9U3P - chains A and B; structure by electron microscopy, 2.65 A resolution.

== Chain A ==
Molecule: Adenylate cyclase type 9, Protein M2-1
Source organism: Homo sapiens
Notes: EC 4.6.1.1
Reference sequence: chimeric construct of O60503, A0A1S5SHT2: residues 1-1353 from O60503 (ADCY9_HUMAN) positions 1-1353 (same numbers); residues 1366-1604 from A0A1S5SHT2 positions 197-435 (UniProt number = residue number - 1169)
Chain sequence (1622 residues; each row starts with the number of its first residue):
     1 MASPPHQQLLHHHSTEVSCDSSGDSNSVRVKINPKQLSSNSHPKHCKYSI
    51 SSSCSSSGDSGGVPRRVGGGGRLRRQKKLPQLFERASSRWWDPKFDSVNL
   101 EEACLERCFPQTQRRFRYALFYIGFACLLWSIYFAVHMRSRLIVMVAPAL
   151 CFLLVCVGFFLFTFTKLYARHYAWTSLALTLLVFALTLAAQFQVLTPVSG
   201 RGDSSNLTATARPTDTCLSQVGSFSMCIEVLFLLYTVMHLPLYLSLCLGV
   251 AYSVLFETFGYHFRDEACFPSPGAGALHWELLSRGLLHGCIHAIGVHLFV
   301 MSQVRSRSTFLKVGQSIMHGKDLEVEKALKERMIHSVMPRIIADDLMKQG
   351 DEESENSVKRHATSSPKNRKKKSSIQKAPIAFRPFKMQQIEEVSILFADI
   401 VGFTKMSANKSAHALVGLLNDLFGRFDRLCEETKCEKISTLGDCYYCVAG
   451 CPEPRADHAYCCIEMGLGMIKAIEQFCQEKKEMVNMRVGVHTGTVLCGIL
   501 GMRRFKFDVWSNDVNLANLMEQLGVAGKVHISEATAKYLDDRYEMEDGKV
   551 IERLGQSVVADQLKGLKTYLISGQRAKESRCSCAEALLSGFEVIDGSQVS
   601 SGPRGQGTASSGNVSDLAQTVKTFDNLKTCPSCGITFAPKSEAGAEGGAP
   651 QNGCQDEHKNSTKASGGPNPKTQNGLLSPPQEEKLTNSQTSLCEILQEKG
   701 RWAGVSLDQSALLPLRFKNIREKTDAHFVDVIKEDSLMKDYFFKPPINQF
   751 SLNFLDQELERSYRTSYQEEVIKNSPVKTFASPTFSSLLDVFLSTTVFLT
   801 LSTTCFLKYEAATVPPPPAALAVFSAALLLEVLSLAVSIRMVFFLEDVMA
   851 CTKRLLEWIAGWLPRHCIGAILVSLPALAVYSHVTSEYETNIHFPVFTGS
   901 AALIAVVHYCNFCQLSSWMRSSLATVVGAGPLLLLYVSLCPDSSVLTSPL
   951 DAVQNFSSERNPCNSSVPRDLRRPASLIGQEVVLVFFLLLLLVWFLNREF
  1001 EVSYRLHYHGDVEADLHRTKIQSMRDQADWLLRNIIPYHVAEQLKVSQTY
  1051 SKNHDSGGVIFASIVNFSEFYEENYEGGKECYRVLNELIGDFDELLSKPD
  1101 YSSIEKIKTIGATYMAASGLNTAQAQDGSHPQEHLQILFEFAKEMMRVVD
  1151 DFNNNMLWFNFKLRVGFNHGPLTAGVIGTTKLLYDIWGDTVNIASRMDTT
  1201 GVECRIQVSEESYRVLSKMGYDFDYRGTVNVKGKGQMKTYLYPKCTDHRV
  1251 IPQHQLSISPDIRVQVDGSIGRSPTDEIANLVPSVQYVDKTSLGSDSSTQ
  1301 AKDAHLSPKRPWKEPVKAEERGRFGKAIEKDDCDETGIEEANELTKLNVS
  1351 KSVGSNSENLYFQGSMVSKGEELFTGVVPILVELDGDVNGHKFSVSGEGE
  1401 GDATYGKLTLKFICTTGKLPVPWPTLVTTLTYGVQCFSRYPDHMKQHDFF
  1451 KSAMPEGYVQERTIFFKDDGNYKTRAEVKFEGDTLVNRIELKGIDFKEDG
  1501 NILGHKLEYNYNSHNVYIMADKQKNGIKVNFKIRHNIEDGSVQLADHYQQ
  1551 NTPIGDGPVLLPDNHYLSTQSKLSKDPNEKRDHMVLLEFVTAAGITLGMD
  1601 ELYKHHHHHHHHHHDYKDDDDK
Not modelled in the structure: 1-312, 348-380, 575-1011, 1277-1622
Construct notes: linker (1354-1365); expression tag (1605-1622)
UniProt features mapped onto this chain:
  - binding site (ATP): Asp-399 to Thr-404, Leu-441 to Asp-443, Arg-487, Lys-1108, Asp-1185 to Trp-1187, Asn-1192 to Arg-1196, Lys-1232
  - binding site (Mg(2+)): Asp-399, Ile-400, Asp-443
  - modified residue (Phosphoserine): Ser-610, Ser-688, Ser-691, Ser-706, Ser-1257, Ser-1259, Ser-1295, Ser-1307
  - glycosylation (N-linked (GlcNAc...) asparagine): Asn-206, Asn-955, Asn-964

== Chain B ==
Molecule: Guanine nucleotide-binding protein G(s) subunit alpha isoforms short
Source organism: Homo sapiens
Notes: EC 3.6.5.-
Reference sequence: P63092 (GNAS2_HUMAN); numbering as in UniProt (aligned over 1-394)
Chain sequence (423 residues; numbered 1 to 423; the number before each row is that of its first residue):
     1 MGCLGNSKTEDQRNEEKAQREANKKIEKQLQKDKQVYRATHRLLLLGAGE
    51 SGKSTIVKQMRILHVNGFNGEGGEEDPQAARSNSDGEKATKVQDIKNNLK
   101 EAIETIVAAMSNLVPPVELANPENQFRVDYILSVMNVPDFDFPPEFYEHA
   151 KALWEDEGVRACYERSNEYQLIDCAQYFLDKIDVIKQADYVPSDQDLLRC
   201 RVLTSGIFETKFQVDKVNFHMFDVGGQRDERRKWIQCFNDVTAIIFVVAS
   251 SSYNMVIREDNQTNRLQEALNLFKSIWNNRWLRTISVILFLNKQDLLAEK
   301 VLAGKSKIEDYFPEFARYTTPEDATPEPGEDPRVTRAKYFIRDEFLRIST
   351 ASGDGRHYCYPHFTCAVDTENIRRVFNDCRDIIQRMHLRQYELLSNSENL
   401 YFQGSHHHHHHHHHHDYKDDDDK
Not modelled in the structure: 1-36, 66-85, 391-423
Construct notes: expression tag (395-423)
Metal / ion sites: Mg2+: Ser-54, Thr-204 (together with GTP-gamma-S)
Residues lining bound ligands: GTP-gamma-S (GSP; 5'-guanosine-diphosphate-monothiophosphate): Ala-48, Gly-49, Glu-50, Ser-51, Gly-52, Lys-53, Ser-54, Thr-55, Asp-173, Cys-174, Leu-198, Arg-199, Cys-200, Arg-201, Val-202, Leu-203, Thr-204, Val-224, Gly-225, Gly-226, Gln-227, Asn-292, Lys-293, Asp-295, Leu-296, Cys-365, Ala-366, Val-367

== Interface between chain A and chain B ==
Pairs across the interface (38; chain A residue first):
  Ala-381(A) / Trp-281(B)
  Phe-382(A) / Phe-238(B)
  Phe-382(A) / Asn-239(B)
  Phe-382(A) / Trp-281(B)
  Arg-383(A) / Arg-280(B)
  Phe-1070(A) / Arg-232(B)
  Phe-1070(A) / Ile-235(B)  hydrophobic
  Glu-1072(A) / Lys-233(B)  salt bridge
  Tyr-1075(A) / Ile-207(B)  hydrophobic
  Tyr-1075(A) / Glu-209(B)
  Tyr-1075(A) / Phe-222(B)
  Tyr-1075(A) / Gln-236(B)
  Glu-1076(A) / Glu-209(B)
  Glu-1080(A) / Gln-236(B)
  Glu-1080(A) / Asn-239(B)
  Cys-1081(A) / Gln-236(B)
  Arg-1083(A) / Asn-239(B)
  Val-1084(A) / Ile-235(B)  hydrophobic
  Glu-1087(A) / Arg-280(B)  salt bridge
  Glu-1087(A) / Trp-281(B)  hydrogen bond
  Asp-1091(A) / Arg-280(B)  salt bridge
  Phe-1152(A) / Arg-280(B)
  Phe-1152(A) / Trp-281(B)  hydrophobic
  Asn-1155(A) / Asn-279(B)  hydrogen bond (backbone-side chain)
  Asn-1155(A) / Arg-280(B)  hydrogen bond (side chain-backbone)
  Asn-1155(A) / Trp-281(B)
  Met-1156(A) / Ile-235(B)  hydrophobic
  Leu-1157(A) / Arg-231(B)
  Leu-1157(A) / Arg-232(B)  hydrogen bond (backbone-backbone)
  Leu-1157(A) / Trp-234(B)  hydrophobic
  Leu-1157(A) / Phe-238(B)  hydrophobic
  Leu-1157(A) / Ser-275(B)
  Leu-1157(A) / Ile-276(B)  hydrophobic
  Trp-1158(A) / Arg-228(B)
  Trp-1158(A) / Arg-231(B)
  Trp-1158(A) / Arg-232(B)
  Trp-1158(A) / Leu-272(B)  hydrophobic
  Phe-1159(A) / Arg-232(B)
Other interface residues (no listed pair), chain B (20 interface residues in all): Glu-268, Asn-278

== Summary ==
Chain A and chain B form an interface of 19 and 20 residues respectively, with 4 hydrogen bonds and 3 salt
bridges. Polar contacts include Glu-1072(A)/Lys-233(B), Glu-1087(A)/Arg-280(B) and Asp-1091(A)/Arg-280(B).
Ligands of chain B: GTP-gamma-S.
Here chain A is Adenylate cyclase type 9, Protein M2-1 and chain B is Guanine nucleotide-binding protein G(s)
subunit alpha isoforms short, both from Homo sapiens. Entry 9U3P (Cryo-EM structure of human AC9-Gs complex
(soluble domain)) was determined by electron microscopy together with 9U3Q, 9U3R, 9U3S, 9U3U and 9U3V from the
same study.
